Entry 3OXA (X-ray diffraction, 1.89 A resolution); this record covers chains A and C.

# Chain A (and C)
Protein: Steroid Delta-isomerase
Source organism: Pseudomonas putida
Notes: EC 5.3.3.1; chain C of this document is another copy of the same molecule, construct and numbering; everything in this record applies to it too
UniProt: P07445 (SDIS_PSEPU); residues 1-131 here = UniProt positions 1-131
Chain sequence (131 residues; numbered 1 to 131; the number before each row is that of its first residue):
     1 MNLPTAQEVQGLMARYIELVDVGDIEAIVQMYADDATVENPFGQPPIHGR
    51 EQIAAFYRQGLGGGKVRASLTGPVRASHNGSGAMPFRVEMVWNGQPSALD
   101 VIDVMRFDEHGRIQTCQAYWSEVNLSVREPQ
Unresolved in the structure: 1, 131 (chain C: 1, 62-64)
Construct notes: engineered mutation Asn40 (Asp in P07445), Ser69 (Cys in P07445), Ser81 (Cys in P07445), Ser97 (Cys in P07445), Cys116 (Met in P07445)
Modified positions: Cys116 (s-cyano-l-cysteine; XCN)
UniProt features mapped onto this chain:
  - active site: Tyr16 (Proton donor)
  - binding site (substrate): Asp103
  - mutagenesis: Tyr16 (Y16F: Reduces activity 2000-fold. Reduces activity 10000-fold; when associated with E-103; N-103 or L-103; Y16S: Reduces activity 20-fold), Tyr32 (Y32S: Reduces activity 4-fold), Tyr57 (Y57S: Reduces activity 100-fold), Trp92 (W92A: Slightly reduces activity. Reduces protein stability), Asp103 (D103A/L: Reduces activity 100-fold. Reduces activity 10000-fold; when associated with F-16; D103E: Slightly reduces activity. Reduces activity 10000-fold; when associated with F-16 ...), Leu125 (L125A: Slightly reduces activity and reduces protein stability; when associated with A-127), Val127 (V127A: Slightly reduces activity and reduces protein stability; when associated with A-125)
From the paper describing this entry:
  - catalytic residues: Tyr16, Asp103 (citing earlier work)
  - mutagenesis - C69S/C81S/C97S: unchanged catalytic activity (citing earlier work)

# How chain A and chain C interact
Residue-residue contacts (55; chain A residue first):
  Ala6(A) - Ser121(C)
  Ala6(A) - Val123(C)  hydrophobic
  Gln7(A) - Val123(C)
  Gln10(A) - Val123(C)
  Gln10(A) - Asn124(C)
  Phe42(A) - Ser77(C)
  Phe42(A) - Asn79(C)
  Phe42(A) - Ser81(C)
  Gly43(A) - Asn79(C)
  Pro73(A) - Asp100(C)
  Val74(A) - Asn124(C)  hydrogen bond (backbone-side chain)
  Arg75(A) - Thr71(C)
  Arg75(A) - Pro85(C)
  Arg75(A) - Phe86(C)  hydrogen bond (side chain-backbone)
  Arg75(A) - Asp100(C)
  Arg75(A) - Val101(C)  hydrogen bond (side chain-backbone)
  Arg75(A) - Ile102(C)
  Arg75(A) - Tyr119(C)
  Arg75(A) - Asn124(C)
  Ala76(A) - Trp120(C)
  Ala76(A) - Ser121(C)  hydrogen bond (backbone-side chain)
  Ala76(A) - Asn124(C)  hydrogen bond (backbone-side chain)
  Ser77(A) - Phe42(C)
  His78(A) - Ser121(C)
  His78(A) - Glu122(C)  salt bridge
  Asn79(A) - Phe42(C)
  Asn79(A) - Gly43(C)
  Ser81(A) - Phe42(C)
  Ala83(A) - Ile102(C)
  Met84(A) - Ile102(C)
  Pro85(A) - Arg75(C)
  Phe86(A) - Arg75(C)  hydrogen bond (backbone-side chain)
  Asp100(A) - Pro73(C)
  Asp100(A) - Arg75(C)
  Val101(A) - Arg75(C)  hydrogen bond (backbone-side chain)
  Ile102(A) - Arg75(C)
  Ile102(A) - Ala83(C)
  Ile102(A) - Met84(C)
  Ile102(A) - Pro85(C)
  Val104(A) - Val104(C)  hydrophobic
  Val104(A) - Tyr119(C)
  Tyr119(A) - Arg75(C)
  Tyr119(A) - Val104(C)
  Trp120(A) - Ala76(C)
  Ser121(A) - Ala6(C)
  Ser121(A) - Ala76(C)  hydrogen bond (side chain-backbone)
  Ser121(A) - His78(C)
  Glu122(A) - His78(C)  salt bridge
  Val123(A) - Ala6(C)  hydrophobic
  Val123(A) - Gln7(C)
  Val123(A) - Gln10(C)
  Asn124(A) - Gln10(C)
  Asn124(A) - Val74(C)  hydrogen bond (side chain-backbone)
  Asn124(A) - Arg75(C)
  Asn124(A) - Ala76(C)  hydrogen bond (side chain-backbone)
Other interface residues (no listed pair), chain A (29 interface residues in all): Thr71, Gly82
Other interface residues (no listed pair), chain C (29 interface residues in all): Gly82

# In short
The chain A/chain C interface involves 29 residues from each chain, with 10 hydrogen bonds and 2 salt bridges.
Polar pairs include His78(A)-Glu122(C), Val74(A)-Asn124(C) and Arg75(A)-Phe86(C). From UniProt: active-site
residue Tyr16(A), substrate-binding residue Asp103(A) and 7 mutagenesis sites on chain A. The paper reports
catalytic residues Tyr16(A) and Asp103(A); C69S/C81S/C97S of chain A leave catalytic activity unchanged.
Both chains are Steroid Delta-isomerase (Pseudomonas putida). Entry 3OXA (Crystal Structure of Ketosteroid
Isomerase D40N/C69S/C81S/C97S/M116C-CN from P. putida) was determined by X-ray diffraction, deposited together
with 3OWU, 3OWY and 3OX9.
